Entry 5KVM (X-ray diffraction, 2.45 A resolution); this record covers chains A and B of the 3 polymer chains in the assembly.

Chain A:
Name: Adhesion G-protein coupled receptor G1
Source organism: Mus musculus
Notes: fragment: N-terminal Fragment
Reference sequence: Q8K209 (AGRG1_MOUSE); numbering as in UniProt (aligned over 28-382)
Sequence (355 residues; numbered 28 to 382; the number before each row is that of its first residue):
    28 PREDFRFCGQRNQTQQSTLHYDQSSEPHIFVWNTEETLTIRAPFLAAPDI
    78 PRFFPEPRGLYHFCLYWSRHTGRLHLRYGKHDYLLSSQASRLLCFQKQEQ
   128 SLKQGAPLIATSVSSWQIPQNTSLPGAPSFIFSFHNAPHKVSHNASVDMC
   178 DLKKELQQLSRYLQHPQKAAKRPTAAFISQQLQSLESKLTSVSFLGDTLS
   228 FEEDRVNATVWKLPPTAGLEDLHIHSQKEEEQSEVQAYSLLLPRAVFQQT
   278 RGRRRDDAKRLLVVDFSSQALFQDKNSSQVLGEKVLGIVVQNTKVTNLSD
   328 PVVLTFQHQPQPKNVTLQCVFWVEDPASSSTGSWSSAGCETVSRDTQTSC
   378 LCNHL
Disulfides: Cys-35/Cys-91, Cys-121/Cys-177, Cys-346/Cys-377, Cys-366/Cys-379
Covalent attachments: N-acetylglucosamine (NAG) linked to Asn-39, Asn-234; glycan linked to Asn-148
Swiss-Prot annotation at these positions:
  - binding site (heparin): Leu-190 to Pro-200
  - site: Leu-382 (Cleavage)
  - glycosylation (N-linked (GlcNAc...) asparagine): Asn-39, Asn-148, Asn-171, Asn-234, Asn-303, Asn-324, Asn-341
  - mutagenesis: Arg-38 (R38Q/W: Reduced cell surface localization), Tyr-88 (Y88C: Reduced cell surface localization), His-89 (H89A: Decreased ability to promote expression of myelin basic protein (mbp)), Cys-91 (C91S: Reduced cell surface localization), Cys-121 (C121S: Does not affect ability to promote expression of myelin basic protein (mbp); when associated with S-177), Ser-150 (S150A: Does not affect ability to promote expression of myelin basic protein (mbp)), Cys-177 (C177S: Does not affect ability to promote expression of myelin basic protein (mbp); when associated with S-121), Cys-346 (C346S: Abolishes proteolytic cleavage and cell surface localization), Trp-349 (W349S: Abolishes proteolytic cleavage and cell surface localization), His-381 (H381S: Impaired autoproteolytic processing without affecting localization to the cell membrane. Decreased ability to promote expression of myelin basic protein (mbp)), Leu-382 (L382A: Impaired autoproteolytic processing without affection localization to the cell membrane)
What the authors report for this chain:
  - disease-associated variants - C346S, W349S: decreased stability (proposed by the authors, not directly observed)
  - post-translational modification sites: Asn-148
  - mutagenesis - H89A: unchanged expression
  - mutagenesis - H89A: unchanged signaling

Chain B:
Name: Adhesion G-protein coupled receptor G1
Source organism: Mus musculus
Notes: fragment: C-terminal fragment
Reference sequence: Q8K209 (AGRG1_MOUSE); residue numbers follow UniProt; this construct covers 383-391
Sequence (9 residues; each row starts with the number of its first residue):
   383 TYFAVLMVS
Swiss-Prot annotation at these positions:
  - region: Tyr-384 to Ser-391 (Stachel)

Interface between chain A and chain B:
Pairs across the interface (51):
  Leu-209(A) / Tyr-384(B)
  Val-291(A) / Tyr-384(B)
  Phe-293(A) / Tyr-384(B)  hydrophobic
  Phe-299(A) / Tyr-384(B)  hydrophobic
  Ser-305(A) / Leu-388(B)
  Gln-306(A) / Leu-388(B)
  Gln-306(A) / Met-389(B)  hydrogen bond (backbone-backbone)
  Val-307(A) / Ala-386(B)  hydrophobic
  Val-307(A) / Val-387(B)
  Val-307(A) / Met-389(B)
  Leu-308(A) / Val-387(B)  hydrogen bond (backbone-backbone)
  Leu-308(A) / Met-389(B)
  Lys-311(A) / Ala-386(B)
  Val-312(A) / Tyr-384(B)  hydrophobic
  Val-312(A) / Phe-385(B)
  Leu-313(A) / Thr-383(B)
  Leu-313(A) / Tyr-384(B)
  Leu-313(A) / Phe-385(B)  hydrogen bond (backbone-backbone)
  Gly-314(A) / Thr-383(B)
  Gly-314(A) / Tyr-384(B)
  Ile-315(A) / Thr-383(B)  hydrogen bond (backbone-backbone)
  Ile-315(A) / Phe-385(B)  hydrophobic
  Val-316(A) / Thr-383(B)
  Leu-331(A) / Phe-385(B)  hydrophobic
  Phe-333(A) / Val-387(B)  hydrophobic
  Asn-341(A) / Ser-391(B)
  Val-342(A) / Met-389(B)
  Val-342(A) / Val-390(B)
  Val-342(A) / Ser-391(B)
  Thr-343(A) / Leu-388(B)
  Thr-343(A) / Met-389(B)
  Thr-343(A) / Val-390(B)  hydrogen bond (backbone-backbone)
  Leu-344(A) / Leu-388(B)
  Gln-345(A) / Val-387(B)
  Gln-345(A) / Leu-388(B)  hydrogen bond (backbone-backbone)
  Gln-345(A) / Val-390(B)
  Cys-346(A) / Ala-386(B)
  Val-347(A) / Phe-385(B)
  Val-347(A) / Ala-386(B)  hydrogen bond (backbone-backbone)
  Val-347(A) / Leu-388(B)  hydrophobic
  Phe-348(A) / Thr-383(B)
  Phe-348(A) / Tyr-384(B)
  Phe-348(A) / Phe-385(B)  hydrophobic
  Trp-349(A) / Tyr-384(B)  hydrogen bond (backbone-backbone)
  Trp-361(A) / Ala-386(B)  hydrophobic
  Trp-361(A) / Leu-388(B)
  Cys-377(A) / Val-387(B)  hydrophobic
  Cys-379(A) / Phe-385(B)  hydrophobic
  His-381(A) / Phe-385(B)
  Leu-382(A) / Thr-383(B)  hydrogen bond (backbone-side chain)
  Leu-382(A) / Phe-385(B)  hydrophobic
Also at the interface, not in a pair above, chain A (32 interface residues in all): Lys-321, Cys-366

Summary:
32 residues of chain A and 9 residues of chain B are in contact, with 9 hydrogen bonds. Among the polar pairs
are Leu-382(A)/Thr-383(B), Gln-306(A)/Met-389(B) and Leu-308(A)/Val-387(B). N-acetylglucosamine is covalently
linked to Asn-39(A) and Asn-234(A). The paper reports that C346S and W349S of chain A reduce stability; a
modification site at Asn-148(A).
Chain A is Adhesion G-protein coupled receptor G1 and chain B is Adhesion G-protein coupled receptor G1, both
from Mus musculus; the structure, Extracellular region of mouse GPR56/ADGRG1 in complex with FN3 monobody, was
determined by X-ray diffraction.
